5BQY - chains A and B of the 6 polymer chains in the assembly; structure by X-ray diffraction, 2.78 A resolution.

[Chain A]
Molecule: Hemagglutinin HA1 chain
From: Influenza A virus (A/chicken/Guangdong/S1312/2010(H6N2))
UniProtKB: A0A067Z050 (A0A067Z050_9INFA); residues 1-324 here correspond to UniProt positions 17-340 (UniProt number = residue number + 16)
Amino-acid sequence (324 residues; each row starts with the number of its first residue):
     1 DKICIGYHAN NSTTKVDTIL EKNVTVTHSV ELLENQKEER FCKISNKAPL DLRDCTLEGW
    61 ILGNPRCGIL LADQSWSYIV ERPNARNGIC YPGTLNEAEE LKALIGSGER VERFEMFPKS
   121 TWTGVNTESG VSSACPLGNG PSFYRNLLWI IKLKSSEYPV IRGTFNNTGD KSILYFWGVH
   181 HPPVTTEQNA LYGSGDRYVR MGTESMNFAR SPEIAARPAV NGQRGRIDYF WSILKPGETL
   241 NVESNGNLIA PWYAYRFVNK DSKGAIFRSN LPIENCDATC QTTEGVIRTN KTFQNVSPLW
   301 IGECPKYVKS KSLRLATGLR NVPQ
Disulfide bonds: Cys-42/Cys-276, Cys-55/Cys-67, Cys-90/Cys-135, Cys-280/Cys-304
Covalently attached groups: N-acetylglucosamine (NAG) linked to Asn-11, Asn-23, Asn-166, Asn-290

[Chain B]
Molecule: Hemagglutinin HA2 chain
From: Influenza A virus
UniProtKB: A0A067YZ73 (A0A067YZ73_9INFA); residues 1-185 here correspond to UniProt positions 345-529 (UniProt number = residue number + 344)
Amino-acid sequence (191 residues; each row starts with the number of its first residue):
     1 GLFGAIAGFI EGGWTGMIDG WYGYHHENSQ GSGYAADKES TQKAIDGITN KVNSIIDKMN
    61 TQFEAVGHEF SNLERRIDNL NKRMEDGFLD VWTYNAELLV LLENERTLDL HDANVKNLHE
   121 KVRSQLRDNA NDLGNGCFEF WHKCNNECME SVKNGTYDYP KYQKESRLNR QKIESVKLEN
   181 FDVYQGALVP R
Disordered / not traced: 172-191
Disulfide bonds: Cys-144/Cys-148
Covalently attached groups: N-acetylglucosamine (NAG) linked to Asn-154
Sequence notes: expression tag (186-191)

[Interface between chain A and chain B]
Pairs across the interface - 119 pairs, chain A then chain B:
  Asp-1(A) with Glu-27(B); Asn-28(B); Glu-139(B); Phe-140(B), hydrogen bond (backbone-backbone); Lys-143(B); Cys-144(B), hydrogen bond (side chain-backbone)
  Lys-2(A) with His-25(B); His-26(B); Glu-27(B), hydrogen bond (backbone-backbone); Phe-138(B); Phe-140(B); Met-149(B)
  Ile-3(A) with His-25(B); Cys-137(B); Phe-138(B), hydrogen bond (backbone-backbone); Phe-140(B), hydrophobic; Val-152(B), hydrophobic
  Cys-4(A) with Trp-14(B); Gly-23(B); Tyr-24(B); His-25(B), hydrogen bond (backbone-backbone); Gly-136(B); Cys-137(B), disulfide
  Ile-5(A) with Ile-10(B); Trp-14(B); Gly-23(B); Tyr-24(B), hydrophobic; Val-122(B), hydrophobic; Gly-136(B), hydrogen bond (backbone-backbone)
  Gly-6(A) with Trp-14(B); Met-17(B); Tyr-22(B); Gly-23(B), hydrogen bond (backbone-backbone)
  Tyr-7(A) with Ile-6(B); Ala-7(B), hydrogen bond (side chain-backbone); Ile-10(B), hydrogen bond (side chain-backbone); Glu-11(B); Gly-12(B), hydrogen bond (side chain-backbone); Gly-13(B); Trp-14(B), hydrogen bond (backbone-backbone); Met-17(B); Trp-21(B)
  His-8(A) with Trp-14(B); Met-17(B), hydrogen bond (side chain-backbone); Gly-20(B); Trp-21(B), hydrogen bond (backbone-backbone)
  Ala-9(A) with Gly-13(B); Trp-14(B), hydrogen bond (backbone-backbone); Thr-15(B)
  Val-16(A) with Asn-104(B)
  Asp-17(A) with Leu-101(B); Asn-104(B), hydrogen bond (backbone-side chain)
  Thr-18(A) with Leu-101(B); Asn-104(B); Glu-105(B), hydrogen bond; Leu-108(B)
  Ile-19(A) with Leu-101(B), hydrogen bond (backbone-backbone); Glu-105(B)
  Leu-20(A) with Glu-105(B), hydrogen bond (backbone-side chain)
  Val-26(A) with Leu-108(B), hydrophobic
  Thr-27(A) with Trp-21(B)
  His-28(A) with Trp-21(B), hydrogen bond
  Glu-99(A) with Glu-69(B); Phe-70(B)
  Lys-102(A) with Glu-69(B), salt bridge
  Ala-103(A) with His-68(B)
  Lys-263(A) with Glu-64(B); Ala-65(B), hydrogen bond (side chain-backbone); Val-66(B)
  Thr-292(A) with Ile-56(B); Met-59(B)
  Phe-293(A) with Met-59(B), hydrophobic; Ala-96(B), hydrophobic
  Pro-298(A) with Ala-65(B)
  Leu-299(A) with Ala-65(B); Val-66(B); Gly-67(B)
  Trp-300(A) with Gln-62(B); Phe-63(B); Glu-64(B), hydrogen bond
  Cys-304(A) with Gln-62(B), hydrogen bond (backbone-side chain)
  Pro-305(A) with Gln-62(B)
  Lys-306(A) with Met-59(B), hydrogen bond (side chain-backbone); Thr-61(B); Gln-62(B); Trp-92(B)
  Tyr-307(A) with Leu-89(B)
  Val-308(A) with Leu-89(B), hydrophobic; Thr-93(B)
  Lys-309(A) with Leu-89(B); Thr-93(B), hydrogen bond (backbone-side chain)
  Ser-310(A) with Thr-93(B); Glu-97(B), hydrogen bond
  Leu-313(A) with Ala-96(B), hydrophobic; Glu-97(B)
  Arg-314(A) with Val-100(B); Asn-104(B), hydrogen bond (backbone-side chain)
  Leu-315(A) with Ile-55(B), hydrophobic; Asn-104(B)
  Ala-316(A) with Asn-104(B), hydrogen bond (backbone-side chain); Thr-107(B)
  Thr-317(A) with Trp-21(B); Ile-48(B); Val-52(B); Thr-107(B); His-111(B), hydrogen bond (backbone-side chain)
  Gly-318(A) with Trp-21(B); Thr-107(B); Leu-108(B); His-111(B), hydrogen bond (backbone-side chain)
  Leu-319(A) with Ile-6(B), hydrophobic; Tyr-22(B), hydrophobic; His-111(B)
  Arg-320(A) with Leu-108(B)
  Val-322(A) with Glu-11(B); Gly-12(B); Gly-13(B), hydrogen bond (backbone-backbone)
  Pro-323(A) with Thr-15(B)
  Gln-324(A) with Gly-13(B)
Also at the interface, not in a pair above, chain A (50 interface residues in all): Asn-10, Glu-21, Val-24, Val-30, Leu-32, Gly-302
Also at the interface, not in a pair above, chain B (69 interface residues in all): Ala-5, Ile-18, Ser-29, Tyr-34, Ser-71, Asp-90, Leu-102, Glu-103, Val-115, Leu-118, His-119, Leu-126, Leu-133, His-142
Disulfides between the chains: Cys-4(A)/Cys-137(B)

[In short]
The interface between chain A and chain B involves 50 residues on one side and 69 on the other; the contacts
include 1 disulfide bond, 30 hydrogen bonds and 1 salt bridge. Polar pairs include Lys-102(A)/Glu-69(B),
Asp-1(A)/Cys-144(B) and Tyr-7(A)/Ala-7(B).
Here chain A is Hemagglutinin HA1 chain (Influenza A virus (A/chicken/Guangdong/S1312/2010(H6N2))) and chain B
is Hemagglutinin HA2 chain (Influenza A virus). Entry 5BQY (Crystal structure of hemagglutinin of
A/Chicken/Guangdong/S1311/2010 (H6N6) in complex with avian-like receptor LSTa) was determined by X-ray
diffraction, deposited together with 5BQZ, 5BNY, 5BR0, 5BR3 and 5BR6.
